PDB entry 5D52 | X-ray diffraction, 1.80 A resolution | chains A and B

Chain A:
Protein: Insulin A chain
From: Sus scrofa
Reference sequence: P01315 (INS_PIG); residues 1-21 here correspond to UniProt positions 88-108 (UniProt number = residue number + 87)
Amino-acid sequence (21 residues; each row starts with the number of its first residue):
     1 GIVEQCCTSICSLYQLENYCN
Disulfides: Cys6-Cys11

Chain B:
Protein: Insulin B chain
From: Sus scrofa
Reference sequence: P01315 (INS_PIG); residues 1-30 here correspond to UniProt positions 25-54 (UniProt number = residue number + 24)
Amino-acid sequence (30 residues; each row starts with the number of its first residue):
     1 FVNQHLCGSHLVEALYLVCGERGFFYTPKA

Interface between chain A and chain B:
Disulfides between the chains: Cys7(A)-Cys7(B), Cys20(A)-Cys19(B)
Contacting residue pairs (35):
  Gly1(A) with Ala30(B)
  Ile2(A) with Leu15(B), hydrophobic; Thr27(B)
  Val3(A) with Pro28(B)
  Cys6(A) with Gln4(B); His5(B); Leu6(B), hydrogen bond (backbone-backbone)
  Cys7(A) with His5(B), hydrogen bond (backbone-side chain); Leu6(B); Cys7(B), disulfide
  Thr8(A) with His5(B)
  Ser9(A) with His5(B)
  Ile10(A) with Asn3(B); Gln4(B); His5(B)
  Cys11(A) with Val2(B); Asn3(B); Gln4(B), hydrogen bond (backbone-backbone); Leu6(B), hydrophobic
  Ser12(A) with Val2(B); Asn3(B)
  Leu13(A) with Val18(B), hydrophobic
  Leu16(A) with Val2(B), hydrophobic; Leu15(B), hydrophobic
  Glu17(A) with Val18(B); Arg22(B), salt bridge
  Tyr19(A) with Phe24(B); Phe25(B), hydrogen bond (backbone-backbone)
  Cys20(A) with Cys19(B), disulfide; Arg22(B); Gly23(B)
  Asn21(A) with Arg22(B), hydrogen bond (side chain-backbone); Gly23(B), hydrogen bond (backbone-backbone); Phe24(B); Phe25(B)
Also at the interface, not in a pair above, chain A (18 interface residues in all): Glu4, Asn18
Also at the interface, not in a pair above, chain B (18 interface residues in all): Leu11, Ala14

In short:
Chain A and chain B each contribute 18 residues to their interface; the contacts include 2 disulfide bonds, 6
hydrogen bonds and 1 salt bridge. Polar contacts include Glu17(A)-Arg22(B), Cys7(A)-His5(B) and
Asn21(A)-Arg22(B).
Chain A is Insulin A chain and chain B is Insulin B chain, both from Sus scrofa; the structure, In meso in
situ serial X-ray crystallography structure of insulin at room temperature, was determined by X-ray
diffraction (same publication as 5D53, 5D54 and 5D5E).
